PDB entry 1B3T | X-ray diffraction, 2.20 A resolution | chains C and A of the 4 polymer chains in the assembly

[Chain C]
Molecule: 18-nt DNA strand
Sequence (18 nucleotides; row label = number of the first residue in the row):
   101 GGGAAGCATATGCTTCCC

[Chain A]
Name: Protein (nuclear protein EBNA1)
Organism: Human herpesvirus 4
Notes: fragment: dna-binding and dimerization domain residues 459 - 607
Reference sequence: Q69477 (Q69477_9GAMA); residues 461-607 here correspond to UniProt positions 23-169 (UniProt number = residue number - 438)
Amino-acid sequence (147 residues; each row starts with the number of its first residue):
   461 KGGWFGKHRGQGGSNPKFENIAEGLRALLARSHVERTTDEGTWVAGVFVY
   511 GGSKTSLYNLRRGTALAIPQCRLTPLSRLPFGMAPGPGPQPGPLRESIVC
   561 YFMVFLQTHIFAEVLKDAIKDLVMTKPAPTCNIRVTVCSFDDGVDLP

[Chain C / chain A interface]
Residue-residue contacts - 31 pairs, chain C then chain A:
  DA110(C) - Arg538(A)  hydrogen bond to the phosphate
  DA110(C) - Glu556(A)  sugar contact
  DT111(C) - Arg469(A)  base contact
  DT111(C) - Lys514(A)  salt bridge to the phosphate
  DT111(C) - Leu536(A)  phosphate contact
  DT111(C) - Arg538(A)  salt bridge to the phosphate
  DT111(C) - Cys560(A)  hydrogen bond to the phosphate
  DG112(C) - Trp464(A)  base contact
  DG112(C) - Arg469(A)  sugar contact
  DG112(C) - Gly470(A)  hydrogen bond to the phosphate
  DG112(C) - Tyr518(A)  phosphate contact
  DG112(C) - Arg521(A)  salt bridge to the phosphate
  DG112(C) - Pro535(A)  phosphate contact
  DG112(C) - Leu536(A)  hydrogen bond to the phosphate
  DC113(C) - Lys467(A)  phosphate contact
  DC113(C) - His468(A)  sugar contact
  DC113(C) - Gly470(A)  hydrogen bond to the phosphate
  DC113(C) - Gln471(A)  hydrogen bond to the phosphate
  DC113(C) - Gly472(A)  hydrogen bond to the phosphate
  DC113(C) - Tyr518(A)  hydrogen bond to the phosphate
  DC113(C) - Arg521(A)  salt bridge to the phosphate
  DC113(C) - Arg522(A)  phosphate contact
  DT114(C) - Phe465(A)  sugar contact
  DT114(C) - Lys467(A)  salt bridge to the phosphate
  DT114(C) - Gly472(A)  phosphate contact
  DT114(C) - Gly473(A)  hydrogen bond to the phosphate
  DT114(C) - Arg522(A)  salt bridge to the phosphate
  DT115(C) - Lys461(A)  base contact
  DT115(C) - Phe465(A)  sugar contact
  DC116(C) - Lys461(A)  base contact
  DC116(C) - Lys477(A)  base contact
Other interface residues (no listed pair), chain A (22 interface residues in all): Asn475, Phe478

[In short]
The interface between chain C and chain A involves 7 residues on one side and 22 on the other, with 9 hydrogen
bonds and 6 salt bridges. Among the polar pairs are DA110(C)-Arg538(A), DT111(C)-Cys560(A) and
DG112(C)-Gly470(A).
Here chain C is an 18-nt DNA strand and chain A is Protein (nuclear protein EBNA1) (Human herpesvirus 4).
Entry 1B3T (Ebna-1 nuclear protein/DNA complex) was determined by X-ray diffraction.
